PDB entry 7T19 | X-ray diffraction, 2.01 A resolution | chains T and A of the 3 polymer chains in the assembly

== Chain T ==
Molecule: 17-nt DNA strand
Sequence (17 nucleotides; each row starts with the number of its first residue):
     2 ATCGCTACCA CACCCCT
Unresolved in the structure: 18

== Chain A ==
Molecule: DNA repair protein REV1
Source organism: Saccharomyces cerevisiae
Notes: EC 2.7.7.-
UniProtKB: P12689 (REV1_YEAST); residues 296-746 here = UniProt positions 296-746
Amino-acid sequence (451 residues; each row starts with the number of its first residue):
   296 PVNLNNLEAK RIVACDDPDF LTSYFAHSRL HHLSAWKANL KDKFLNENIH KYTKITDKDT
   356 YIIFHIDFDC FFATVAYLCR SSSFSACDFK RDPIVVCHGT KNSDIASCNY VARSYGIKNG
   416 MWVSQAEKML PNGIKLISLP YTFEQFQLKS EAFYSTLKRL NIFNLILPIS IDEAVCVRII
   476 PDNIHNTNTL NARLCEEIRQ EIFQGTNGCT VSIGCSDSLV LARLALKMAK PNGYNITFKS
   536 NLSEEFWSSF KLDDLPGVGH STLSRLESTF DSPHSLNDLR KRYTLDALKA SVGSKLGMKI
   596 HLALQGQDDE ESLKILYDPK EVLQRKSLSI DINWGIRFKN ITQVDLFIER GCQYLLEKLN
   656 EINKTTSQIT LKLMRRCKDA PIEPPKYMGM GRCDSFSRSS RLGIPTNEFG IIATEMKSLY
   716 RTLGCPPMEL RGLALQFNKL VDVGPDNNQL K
Unresolved in the structure: 296-306, 745-746
UniProt features mapped onto this chain:
  - region (Interaction with target DNA): Tyr319 to Ser329, Thr395 to Asn397, Gly554 to Thr557, Arg620 to Asn628
  - binding site (dCTP): Arg324, Asp362 to Phe366, Ser402 to Arg408, Asn414, Asp467
  - binding site (Mg(2+)): Asp362, Phe363, Asp467, Glu468
  - site (Interaction with target DNA): Lys681, Ser692, Ser694
Bound ions: Ca2+: Asp362, Phe363, Asp467 (together with 2'-deoxyguanosine-5'-triphosphate)
Residues lining bound ligands: 2'-deoxyguanosine-5'-triphosphate (DGT): Arg324, Leu325, Leu328, Asp362, Phe363, Asp364, Cys365, Phe366, Phe367, Ala401, Ser402, Tyr405, Arg408, Asn414, Asp467, Lys525
From the paper describing this entry:
  - binding site for 2'-deoxyguanosine-5'-triphosphate: Arg324

== How chain T and chain A interact ==
Pairs across the interface (57; chain T residue first):
  DA2(T) - Gly394(A)  phosphate contact
  DA2(T) - Thr395(A)  phosphate contact
  DA2(T) - Tyr682(A)  base contact
  DT3(T) - His393(A)  base contact
  DT3(T) - Gly394(A)  hydrogen bond to the base
  DT3(T) - Thr395(A)  hydrogen bond to the phosphate
  DT3(T) - Lys396(A)  hydrogen bond to the phosphate
  DT3(T) - Asn397(A)  hydrogen bond to the phosphate
  DT3(T) - Ser398(A)  phosphate contact
  DT3(T) - Trp629(A)  sugar contact
  DT3(T) - Lys681(A)  phosphate contact
  DT3(T) - Tyr682(A)  sugar contact
  DC4(T) - Tyr319(A)  base contact
  DC4(T) - His322(A)  stacking on the base
  DC4(T) - Ser323(A)  phosphate contact
  DC4(T) - His393(A)  phosphate contact
  DC4(T) - Ser398(A)  hydrogen bond to the phosphate
  DC4(T) - Asp399(A)  hydrogen bond to the phosphate
  DC4(T) - Trp629(A)  base contact
  DC4(T) - Lys681(A)  salt bridge to the phosphate
  DG5(T) - Tyr319(A)  sugar contact
  DG5(T) - Ser323(A)  hydrogen bond to the phosphate
  DG5(T) - Arg324(A)  salt bridge to the phosphate
  DG5(T) - Leu325(A)  hydrogen bond to the phosphate
  DG5(T) - Asn628(A)  base contact
  DG5(T) - Trp629(A)  base contact
  DG5(T) - Lys681(A)  base contact
  DG5(T) - Gly684(A)  base contact
  DG5(T) - Met685(A)  hydrogen bond to the base
  DG5(T) - Gly686(A)  hydrogen bond to the base
  DC6(T) - Tyr319(A)  hydrogen bond to the phosphate
  DC6(T) - Leu325(A)  sugar contact
  DC6(T) - His326(A)  hydrogen bond to the sugar
  DC6(T) - Ser329(A)  hydrogen bond to the base
  DC6(T) - Asp626(A)  sugar contact
  DC6(T) - Ile627(A)  phosphate contact
  DC6(T) - Asn628(A)  hydrogen bond to the phosphate
  DC6(T) - Trp629(A)  phosphate contact
  DT7(T) - Phe320(A)  phosphate contact
  DT7(T) - His326(A)  salt bridge to the phosphate
  DT7(T) - Ser329(A)  hydrogen bond to the sugar
  DT7(T) - Ser624(A)  sugar contact
  DT7(T) - Ile625(A)  phosphate contact
  DT7(T) - Asp626(A)  hydrogen bond to the phosphate
  DA8(T) - Arg620(A)  salt bridge to the phosphate
  DA8(T) - Ser622(A)  phosphate contact
  DA8(T) - Leu623(A)  phosphate contact
  DA8(T) - Ser624(A)  hydrogen bond to the phosphate
  DC9(T) - Gln619(A)  phosphate contact
  DC9(T) - Arg620(A)  phosphate contact
  DC9(T) - Lys621(A)  salt bridge to the phosphate
  DC9(T) - Ser622(A)  hydrogen bond to the phosphate
  DC10(T) - Glu606(A)  sugar contact
  DA11(T) - Lys590(A)  phosphate contact
  DA11(T) - Glu606(A)  phosphate contact
  DC12(T) - Ser589(A)  hydrogen bond to the phosphate
  DC12(T) - Lys590(A)  hydrogen bond to the phosphate
Other interface residues (no listed pair), chain A (41 interface residues in all): Ile307, Ser318, Lys336, Trp417, Tyr436, Gly588, Val617

== Overview ==
The interface between chain T and chain A involves 11 residues on one side and 41 on the other, with 20
hydrogen bonds, 5 salt bridges and 1 aromatic stacking contact. Polar pairs include DT3(T)-Gly394(A),
DG5(T)-Met685(A) and DG5(T)-Gly686(A). Ligands of chain A: 2'-deoxyguanosine-5'-triphosphate. From the paper:
a binding site for 2'-deoxyguanosine-5'-triphosphate at Arg324(A).
Chain T is a 17-nt DNA strand and chain A is DNA repair protein REV1 (Saccharomyces cerevisiae); the
structure, Rev1 Ternary Complex with dGTP and Ca2+, was determined by X-ray diffraction (same publication as
7T18, 7T1A and 7T1B).
